6O7W - chains A and B of the 31 polymer chains in the assembly; structure by electron microscopy, 7.00 A resolution (low resolution: residue-level contacts below are approximate; hydrogen-bond / salt-bridge calls are withheld).

Chain A:
Molecule: Vacuolar ATP synthase catalytic subunit A
From: Saccharomyces cerevisiae (strain RM11-1a)
UniProt: B3LH69 (B3LH69_YEAS1); residues 0-616 here correspond to UniProt positions 1-617 (UniProt number = residue number + 1)
Chain sequence (639 residues; row label = number of the first residue in the row; numbering starts at 0):
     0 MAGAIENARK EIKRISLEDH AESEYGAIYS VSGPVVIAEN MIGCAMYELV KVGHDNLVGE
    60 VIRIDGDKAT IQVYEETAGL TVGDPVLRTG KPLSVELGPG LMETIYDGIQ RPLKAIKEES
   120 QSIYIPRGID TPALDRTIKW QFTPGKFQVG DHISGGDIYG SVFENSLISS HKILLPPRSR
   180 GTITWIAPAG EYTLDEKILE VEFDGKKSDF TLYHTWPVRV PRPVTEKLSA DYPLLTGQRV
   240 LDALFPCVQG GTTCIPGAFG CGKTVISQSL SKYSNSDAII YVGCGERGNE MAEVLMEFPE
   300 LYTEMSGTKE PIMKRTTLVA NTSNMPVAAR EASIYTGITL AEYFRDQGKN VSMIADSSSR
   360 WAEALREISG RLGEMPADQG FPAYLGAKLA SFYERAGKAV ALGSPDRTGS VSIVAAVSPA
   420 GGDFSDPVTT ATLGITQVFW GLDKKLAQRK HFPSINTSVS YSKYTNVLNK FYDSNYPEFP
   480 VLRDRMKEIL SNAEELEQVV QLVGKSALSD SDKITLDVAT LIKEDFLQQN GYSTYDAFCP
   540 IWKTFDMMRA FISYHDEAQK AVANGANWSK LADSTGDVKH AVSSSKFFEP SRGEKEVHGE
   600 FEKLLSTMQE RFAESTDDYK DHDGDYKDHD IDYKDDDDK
Disordered / not traced: 0-23, 617-638

Chain B:
Molecule: V-type proton ATPase subunit B
From: Saccharomyces cerevisiae (strain ATCC 204508 / S288c)
UniProt: P16140 (VATB_YEAST); residue numbers follow UniProt; this construct covers 1-517
Chain sequence (517 residues; numbered 1 to 517; the number before each row is that of its first residue):
     1 MVLSDKELFA INKKAVEQGF NVKPRLNYNT VSGVNGPLVI LEKVKFPRYN EIVNLTLPDG
    61 TVRQGQVLEI RGDRAIVQVF EGTSGIDVKK TTVEFTGESL RIPVSEDMLG RIFDGSGRPI
   121 DNGPKVFAED YLDINGSPIN PYARIYPEEM ISTGVSAIDT MNSIARGQKI PIFSASGLPH
   181 NEIAAQICRQ AGLVRPTKDV HDGHEENFSI VFAAMGVNLE TARFFKQDFE ENGSLERTSL
   241 FLNLANDPTI ERIITPRLAL TTAEYLAYQT ERHVLTILTD MSSYADALRE VSAAREEVPG
   301 RRGYPGYMYT DLSTIYERAG RVEGRNGSIT QIPILTMPND DITHPIPDLT GYITEGQIFV
   361 DRQLHNKGIY PPINVLPSLS RLMKSAIGEG MTRKDHGDVS NQLYAKYAIG KDAAAMKAVV
   421 GEEALSIEDK LSLEFLEKFE KTFITQGAYE DRTVFESLDQ AWSLLRIYPK EMLNRISPKI
   481 LDEFYDRARD DADEDEEDPD TRSSGKKKDA SQEESLI
Disordered / not traced: 1-28, 486-517
Curated features (UniProtKB/Swiss-Prot):
  - binding site (ATP): Arg381
  - modified residue (Phosphoserine): Ser4, Ser137, Ser503, Ser504, Ser511, Ser515
  - cross-link (Glycyl lysine isopeptide (Lys-Gly)): Lys14 (interchain with G-Cter in ubiquitin), Lys508 (interchain with G-Cter in ubiquitin)

How chain A and chain B interact:
Pairs across the interface (45):
  Ser29(A) with Ile70(B)
  Val30(A) with Glu69(B); Ile70(B)
  Gly32(A) with Leu68(B)
  Ala77(A) with Tyr49(B); Ser99(B)
  Gly78(A) with Tyr49(B)
  Leu79(A) with Arg48(B); Tyr49(B)
  Thr80(A) with Arg48(B)
  Val81(A) with Lys45(B)
  Ser121(A) with Ile139(B)
  Ile122(A) with Asn140(B); Pro141(B)
  Tyr123(A) with Asn140(B)
  Ile124(A) with Ser137(B)
  Pro125(A) with Ser137(B); Pro138(B)
  Arg126(A) with Ser137(B)
  Phe258(A) with Gly351(B)
  Gly259(A) with Arg381(B)
  Gly287(A) with Ala143(B)
  Asn288(A) with Tyr146(B)
  Ala291(A) with Ala143(B); Arg144(B); Ile145(B); Tyr146(B)
  Glu292(A) with Tyr146(B)
  Ser322(A) with Ser313(B)
  Asn323(A) with Glu317(B)
  Glu362(A) with Tyr309(B)
  Arg365(A) with Gly306(B)
  Glu366(A) with Gly306(B)
  Gln378(A) with Gly300(B); Arg301(B)
  Gly379(A) with Gly300(B)
  Gly420(A) with Ile342(B)
  Gln447(A) with Leu376(B)
  Arg448(A) with Ala405(B); Ala408(B)
  Gln500(A) with Val419(B)
  Tyr531(A) with Asp398(B); Ile476(B); Ser477(B)
  Ser582(A) with Asn474(B)
Other interface residues (no listed pair), chain A (44 interface residues in all): Tyr28, Ser31, Glu75, Gln120, Arg286, Leu501, Gly503, Lys504, Gly530, Ser532, His579
Other interface residues (no listed pair), chain B (51 interface residues in all): Pro47, Asn50, Arg71, Gly72, Asn135, Tyr142, Pro299, Thr314, Thr343, Tyr352, Ile353, Leu379, Asn401, Tyr404, Val420, Ala424, Arg475, Ile480

Summary:
The interface between chain A and chain B involves 44 residues on one side and 51 on the other. Curated
annotation (UniProt) lists ATP-binding residue Arg381(B) on chain B.
Chain A is Vacuolar ATP synthase catalytic subunit A (Saccharomyces cerevisiae (strain RM11-1a)) and chain B
is V-type proton ATPase subunit B (Saccharomyces cerevisiae (strain ATCC 204508 / S288c)); the structure,
Saccharomyces cerevisiae V-ATPase Stv1-V1VO State 2, was determined by electron microscopy (same publication
as 6O7T, 6O7U, 6O7V and 6O7X).
